PDB entry 3A62 | X-ray diffraction, 2.35 A resolution | chain A

[Chain A]
Name: Ribosomal protein S6 kinase beta-1
Source organism: Homo sapiens
Notes: EC 2.7.11.1
Reference sequence: P23443 (KS6B1_HUMAN); residue numbers follow UniProt; this construct covers 75-399
Sequence (327 residues; row label = number of the first residue in the row):
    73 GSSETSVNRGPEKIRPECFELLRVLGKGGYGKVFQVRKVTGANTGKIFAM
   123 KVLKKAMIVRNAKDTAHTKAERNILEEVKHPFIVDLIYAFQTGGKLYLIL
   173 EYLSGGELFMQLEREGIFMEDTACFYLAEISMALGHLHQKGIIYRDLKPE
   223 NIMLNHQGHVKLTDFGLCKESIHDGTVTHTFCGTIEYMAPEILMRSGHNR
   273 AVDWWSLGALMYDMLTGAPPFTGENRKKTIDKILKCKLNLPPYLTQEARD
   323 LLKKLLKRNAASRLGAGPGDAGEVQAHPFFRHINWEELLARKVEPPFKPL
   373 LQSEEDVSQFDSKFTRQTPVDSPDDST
Not modelled in the structure: 73-84, 128-141, 241-250, 373-399
Modified positions: Thr252 (phosphothreonine; TPO)
Sequence notes: expression tag (73-74)
Bound ions: Mn2+: Cys240, His251, Cys254
Ligand contacts: staurosporine (STU): Leu97, Gly98, Lys99, Val105, Ala121, Lys123, Glu143, Leu172, Glu173, Tyr174, Leu175, Gly178, Glu179, Glu222, Asn223, Met225, Thr235, Asp236
Curated features (UniProtKB/Swiss-Prot):
  - active site: Asp218 (Proton acceptor)
  - binding site (ATP): Leu97 to Val105, Lys123
  - modified residue: Thr252 (Phosphothreonine), Ser394 (Phosphoserine)
  - natural variant: Gly289 (G289E: In a colorectal cancer sample)
  - mutagenesis: Lys167 (K167N: Greatly reduces activity. Greatly reduces phosphorylation at T-412 and moderately reduces phosphorylation at T-252), Ser394 (S394A: Loss of activity. Loss of phosphorylation at T-412)
From the paper describing this entry:
  - post-translational modification sites: Thr252
  - contacts within the chain: Arg217-Thr252 (hydrogen bond), Thr252-Arg267 (hydrogen bond)
  - conformationally variable residues (order/disorder transition): Lys241 to Thr250

[In short]
Chain A binds staurosporine. The Mn2+ site is built by Cys240, His251 and Cys254. From UniProt: active-site
residue Asp218, 10 ATP-binding residues and 2 mutagenesis sites. From the paper: a modification site at
Thr252; conformational variability at Lys241.
Chain A is Ribosomal protein S6 kinase beta-1 (Homo sapiens); the structure, Crystal structure of
phosphorylated p70S6K1, was determined by X-ray diffraction (same publication as 3A60 and 3A61).
